PDB entry 2H3C | solution NMR | chains C and B of the 4 polymer chains in the assembly

Chain C:
Molecule: 13-nt DNA strand
Sequence (13 nucleotides; each row starts with the number of its first residue):
   173 ATATGTATACCCG

Chain B:
Name: CcdA
Organism: Escherichia coli
Reference sequence: Q9S0Z5 (Q9S0Z5_ECOLI); residues 101-172 here correspond to UniProt positions 1-72 (UniProt number = residue number - 100)
Chain sequence (72 residues; each row starts with the number of its first residue):
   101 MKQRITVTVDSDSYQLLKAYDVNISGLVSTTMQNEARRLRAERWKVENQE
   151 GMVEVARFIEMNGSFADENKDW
Differences from the reference sequence: engineered mutation Lys170 (Arg70 in Q9S0Z5)

How chain C and chain B interact:
Pairs across the interface - 5 pairs, chain C then chain B:
  DT176(C) - Lys102(B)  phosphate contact
  DT176(C) - Arg104(B)  sugar contact
  DG177(C) - Arg104(B)  base contact
  DT178(C) - Arg104(B)  base contact
  DT178(C) - Tyr114(B)  phosphate contact
Interface residues without a listed pair, chain C (5 interface residues in all): DA173, DA179
Interface residues without a listed pair, chain B (6 interface residues in all): Met101, Asn123, Ser125

In short:
5 residues of chain C and 6 residues of chain B are in contact.
Here chain C is a 13-nt DNA strand and chain B is CcdA (Escherichia coli). Entry 2H3C (Structural basis for
nucleic acid and toxin recognition of the bacterial antitoxin CcdA) was determined by solution NMR together
with 2H3A from the same study.
